PDB entry 7G81 | X-ray diffraction, 1.51 A resolution | chains A and B

[Chain A]
Name: Transforming protein RhoA
Source organism: Homo sapiens
Notes: EC 3.6.5.2
UniProtKB: P61586 (RHOA_HUMAN); residue numbers follow UniProt; this construct covers 1-184
Amino-acid sequence (185 residues; row label = number of the first residue in the row; numbering starts at 0):
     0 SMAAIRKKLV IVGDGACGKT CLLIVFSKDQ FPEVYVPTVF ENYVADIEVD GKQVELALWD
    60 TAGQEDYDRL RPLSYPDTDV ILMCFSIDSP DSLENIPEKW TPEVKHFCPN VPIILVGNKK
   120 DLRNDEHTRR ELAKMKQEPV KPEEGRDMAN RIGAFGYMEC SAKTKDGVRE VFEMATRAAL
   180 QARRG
Not modelled in the structure: 0-2, 182-184
Sequence notes: expression tag (0)
Ligand contacts:
  - 1-(2-ethoxyphenyl)piperazine (H04), molecule 1: A3, D45, I46, E47, Q52, V53
  - 1-(2-ethoxyphenyl)piperazine (H04), molecule 2: D67, R70, P101, E102, H105, F106
Swiss-Prot annotation at these positions:
  - region: A61 to D78 (Switch II region)
  - motif: Y34 to Y42 (Effector region)
  - binding site (GTP): G12 to T19, F30 to T37, D59 to Q63, N117 to D120, S160 to K162
  - modified residue: Y34 (Microbial infection: O-AMP-tyrosine), T37 (Microbial infection: O-AMP-threonine), N41 (Microbial infection: ADP-ribosylasparagine), Q63 (5-glutamyl serotonin)
  - glycosylation: Y34 (Microbial infection: O-linked (GlcNAc) tyrosine), T37 (Microbial infection: O-alpha-linked (GlcNAc) threonine)
  - cross-link: K135 (Glycyl lysine isopeptide (Lys-Gly) (interchain with G-Cter in ubiquitin))

[Chain B]
Name: Rho guanine nucleotide exchange factor 2
Source organism: Homo sapiens
UniProtKB: Q92974 (ARHG2_HUMAN); residues 206-448 here = UniProt positions 206-448
Amino-acid sequence (245 residues; each row starts with the number of its first residue):
   204 SMEMDEKDFA ADSWSLAVDS SFLQQHKKEV MKQQDVIYEL IQTELHHVRT LKIMTRLFRT
   264 GMLEELHLEP GVVQGLFPCV DELSDIHTRF LSQLLERRRQ ALCPGSTRNF VIHRLGDLLI
   324 SQFSGPSAEQ MCKTYSEFCS RHSKALKLYK ELYARDKRFQ QFIRKVTRPA VLKRHGVQEC
   384 ILLVTQRITK YPLLISRILQ HSHGIEEERQ DLTTALGLVK ELLSNVDEGI YQLEKGARLQ
   444 EIYNR
Sequence notes: expression tag (204-205)
Swiss-Prot annotation at these positions:
  - modified residue: K353 (N6-acetyllysine)

[How chain A and chain B interact]
Contacting residue pairs - 60 pairs, chain A then chain B:
  R5(A) - K376(B)  hydrogen bond (side chain-backbone)
  R5(A) - E382(B)  salt bridge
  K7(A) - L385(B)
  V33(A) - S216(B)
  V33(A) - S218(B)
  Y34(A) - S216(B)
  Y34(A) - D238(B)
  Y34(A) - V239(B)
  Y34(A) - E242(B)  hydrogen bond
  Y34(A) - R400(B)  hydrogen bond
  V35(A) - R400(B)  hydrogen bond (backbone-side chain)
  P36(A) - E242(B)
  P36(A) - R400(B)
  T37(A) - V239(B)
  T37(A) - E242(B)  hydrogen bond
  T37(A) - L396(B)
  T37(A) - L397(B)
  T37(A) - R400(B)  hydrogen bond
  V38(A) - E242(B)  hydrogen bond (backbone-side chain)
  V38(A) - K393(B)
  F39(A) - K393(B)  hydrogen bond (backbone-side chain)
  E40(A) - T246(B)
  E40(A) - H249(B)  salt bridge
  E40(A) - L386(B)
  N41(A) - R377(B)  hydrogen bond (side chain-backbone)
  N41(A) - L386(B)
  Y42(A) - R377(B)
  V43(A) - K376(B)  hydrogen bond (backbone-side chain)
  D45(A) - K376(B)  salt bridge
  W58(A) - E382(B)
  W58(A) - L385(B)  hydrophobic
  W58(A) - Q389(B)
  D59(A) - Q389(B)  hydrogen bond (backbone-side chain)
  A61(A) - L396(B)
  G62(A) - T392(B)
  G62(A) - L396(B)
  Q63(A) - Q389(B)
  Q63(A) - T392(B)
  Y66(A) - T392(B)
  Y66(A) - L426(B)
  Y66(A) - S427(B)
  Y66(A) - D430(B)
  D67(A) - D430(B)  hydrogen bond (backbone-side chain)
  R68(A) - D430(B)  salt bridge
  R68(A) - E431(B)
  R68(A) - I433(B)
  L69(A) - C342(B)  hydrophobic
  L69(A) - T392(B)
  L69(A) - D430(B)  hydrogen bond (backbone-side chain)
  L69(A) - I433(B)  hydrophobic
  L72(A) - C342(B)
  L72(A) - H345(B)  hydrogen bond (backbone-side chain)
  L72(A) - L385(B)
  L72(A) - T388(B)
  L72(A) - Q435(B)
  S73(A) - L385(B)
  S73(A) - Q389(B)  hydrogen bond
  P75(A) - L349(B)  hydrophobic
  D76(A) - K353(B)  salt bridge
  D76(A) - Q381(B)
Other interface residues (no listed pair), chain B (35 interface residues in all): D215, L219, I391, K423, V429

[In short]
Chain A and chain B form an interface of 27 and 35 residues respectively; the contacts include 15 hydrogen
bonds and 5 salt bridges. Polar contacts include R5(A)-E382(B), E40(A)-H249(B) and D45(A)-K376(B). Chain A
binds 1-(2-ethoxyphenyl)piperazine. Curated annotation (UniProt) lists 28 GTP-binding residues on chain A.
Here chain A is Transforming protein RhoA and chain B is Rho guanine nucleotide exchange factor 2, both from
Homo sapiens. Entry 7G81 (ARHGEF2 PanDDA analysis group deposition -- ARHGEF2 and RhoA in complex with
Z104474512) was determined by X-ray diffraction.
